8DO2 - chains B and A of the 3 polymer chains in the assembly; structure by electron microscopy, 2.95 A resolution.

== Chain B ==
Protein: Protein transport protein Sec61 subunit gamma
From: Homo sapiens
Reference sequence: P60059 (SC61G_HUMAN); numbering as in UniProt (aligned over 1-68)
Chain sequence (68 residues; numbered 1 to 68; the number before each row is that of its first residue):
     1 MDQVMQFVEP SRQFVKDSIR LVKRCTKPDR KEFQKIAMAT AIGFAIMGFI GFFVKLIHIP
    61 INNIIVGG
Unresolved in the structure: 1-5, 67-68
Curated features (UniProtKB/Swiss-Prot):
  - modified residue: Met1 (N-acetylmethionine), Ser18 (Phosphoserine)

== Chain A ==
Protein: Protein transport protein Sec61 subunit alpha isoform 1
From: Homo sapiens
Reference sequence: P61619 (S61A1_HUMAN); numbering as in UniProt (aligned over 1-476)
Chain sequence (476 residues; row label = number of the first residue in the row):
     1 MAIKFLEVIK PFCVILPEIQ KPERKIQFKE KVLWTAITLF IFLVCCQIPL FGIMSSDSAD
    61 PFYWMRVILA SNRGTLMELG ISPIVTSGLI MQLLAGAKII EVGDTPKDRA LFNGAQKLFG
   121 MIITIGQSIV YVMTGMYGDP SEMGAGICLL ITIQLFVAGL IVLLLDELLQ KGYGLGSGIS
   181 LFIATNICET IVWKAFSPTT VNTGRGMEFE GAIIALFHLL ATRTDKVRAL REAFYRQNLP
   241 NLMNLIATIF VFAVVIYFQG FRYELPIRST KVRGQIGIYP IKLFYTSNIP IILQSALVSN
   301 LYVISQMLSA RFSGNLLVSL LGTWSDTSSG GPARAYPVGG LCYYLSPPES FGSVLEDPVH
   361 AVVYIVFMLG SCAFFSKTWI EVSGSSPRDI AKQFKDQGMV INGKRETSIY RELKKIIPTA
   421 AAFGGLCIGA LSVLADFLGA IGSGTGILLA VTIIYQYFEI FVKEQSEVGS MGALLF
Unresolved in the structure: 1-5, 102-106, 326-334, 469-476
Sequence notes: conflict Tyr263 (Val in P61619), Pro387 (Ala in P61619), Arg388 (Lys in P61619), Ile390 (Val in P61619), Asp396 (Glu in P61619), Gly398 (Gln in P61619), Lys414 (Asn in P61619), Lys415 (Arg in P61619), Ile416 (Tyr in P61619); engineered mutation Glu264 (Asp in P61619), Arg268 (Lys in P61619), Thr270 (Ala in P61619), Lys271 (Arg in P61619), Val272 (Tyr in P61619), Ile276 (Tyr in P61619), Gly277 (Asn in P61619), Ile278 (Thr in P61619), Phe394 (Leu in P61619), Ile401 (Met in P61619), Asn402 (Arg in P61619), Lys404 (His in P61619), Ile409 (Met in P61619), Tyr410 (Val in P61619), Arg411 (His in P61619)
Small-molecule neighbours: Cyclotriazadisulfonamide (SXU; 9-benzyl-1,5-bis(4-methylbenzene-1-sulfonyl)-3-methylidene-1,5,9-triazacyclododecane): Phe62, Met65, Ile68, Leu69, Ser82, Val85, Thr86, Leu89, Ile123, Gln127, Tyr131, Ile179, Ile292, Ala296, Asn300, Val303, Ile304
Curated features (UniProtKB/Swiss-Prot):
  - natural variant: Val67 (V67G: In ADTKD5), Val85 (V85D: In CVID15), Gln92 (Q92R: In SCN11), Thr185 (T185A: In ADTKD5), Glu381 to Phe476 (deletion: In CVID15)
  - mutagenesis: Tyr344 (Y344H: Reduces cotranslational translocation of APLN precursor/preproapelin)
Reported in the primary citation:
  - binding site for Cyclotriazadisulfonamide: Gln127, Asn300
  - mutagenesis - Q127A, N300A: decreased binding to Cyclotriazadisulfonamide
  - mutagenesis - Q127L, N300L: decreased binding to cotransin CP2
  - mutagenesis - Q127L, N300L: decreased binding to decatransin
  - mutagenesis - Q127L, N300L: decreased binding to ipomoeassin F

== Interface between chain B and chain A ==
Contacting residue pairs (66; chain B residue first):
  Phe14(B) - Ala422(A)  hydrophobic
  Phe14(B) - Leu426(A)  hydrophobic
  Asp17(B) - Thr419(A)
  Ser18(B) - Thr419(A)
  Ser18(B) - Phe423(A)
  Leu21(B) - Leu283(A)  hydrophobic
  Leu21(B) - Ile416(A)  hydrophobic
  Leu21(B) - Ala420(A)  hydrophobic
  Val22(B) - Phe423(A)  hydrophobic
  Arg24(B) - Tyr263(A)
  Cys25(B) - Arg262(A)
  Thr26(B) - Gly260(A)
  Thr26(B) - Phe261(A)
  Thr26(B) - Arg262(A)  hydrogen bond (backbone-backbone)
  Thr26(B) - Glu264(A)  hydrogen bond
  Lys27(B) - Tyr257(A)
  Lys27(B) - Phe261(A)
  Pro28(B) - Tyr257(A)
  Pro28(B) - Gly260(A)
  Pro28(B) - Phe261(A)
  Glu32(B) - Arg262(A)  salt bridge
  Phe33(B) - Ala253(A)
  Phe33(B) - Ile256(A)  hydrophobic
  Phe33(B) - Tyr257(A)
  Lys35(B) - Phe458(A)
  Ile36(B) - Ile256(A)  hydrophobic
  Ile36(B) - Tyr455(A)  hydrophobic
  Ile36(B) - Phe458(A)  hydrophobic
  Ala39(B) - Ile454(A)
  Ala39(B) - Phe458(A)  hydrophobic
  Thr40(B) - Ile256(A)
  Thr40(B) - Ile454(A)
  Phe44(B) - Cys188(A)  hydrophobic
  Phe44(B) - Ile191(A)  hydrophobic
  Phe44(B) - Val192(A)  hydrophobic
  Phe44(B) - Ile454(A)
  Met47(B) - Ala184(A)  hydrophobic
  Met47(B) - Thr185(A)  hydrogen bond
  Met47(B) - Ile454(A)  hydrophobic
  Gly48(B) - Cys188(A)
  Gly48(B) - Glu189(A)
  Gly48(B) - Val192(A)
  Phe49(B) - Val192(A)  hydrophobic
  Phe49(B) - Phe196(A)  hydrophobic
  Ile50(B) - Leu39(A)  hydrophobic
  Ile50(B) - Leu43(A)  hydrophobic
  Gly51(B) - Leu43(A)
  Gly51(B) - Glu189(A)
  Phe52(B) - Val192(A)  hydrophobic
  Phe52(B) - Trp193(A)  hydrophobic
  Phe52(B) - Phe196(A)
  Val54(B) - Phe40(A)  hydrophobic
  Val54(B) - Leu43(A)
  Val54(B) - Val44(A)
  Val54(B) - Gln47(A)
  Lys55(B) - Gln47(A)
  Lys55(B) - Glu189(A)
  Lys55(B) - Trp193(A)
  Leu56(B) - Trp193(A)  hydrophobic
  Leu56(B) - Pro198(A)  hydrophobic
  His58(B) - Val44(A)
  His58(B) - Gln47(A)
  Ile59(B) - Trp193(A)  hydrophobic
  Asn62(B) - Gln47(A)  hydrogen bond (side chain-backbone)
  Asn62(B) - Pro49(A)
  Val66(B) - Pro49(A)  hydrophobic
Also at the interface, not in a pair above, chain B (33 interface residues in all): Ala37, Gly43, Ile65
Also at the interface, not in a pair above, chain A (37 interface residues in all): Ile48, Leu181, Ser197, Phe252

== In short ==
33 residues of chain B and 37 residues of chain A are in contact; the contacts include 4 hydrogen bonds and 1
salt bridge. Polar pairs include Glu32(B)-Arg262(A), Thr26(B)-Glu264(A) and Met47(B)-Thr185(A). From the
paper: a binding site for Cyclotriazadisulfonamide at Gln127(A) and Asn300(A); Q127A and N300A of chain A
reduce binding to Cyclotriazadisulfonamide; 4 substitutions were tested in all.
Here chain B is Protein transport protein Sec61 subunit gamma and chain A is Protein transport protein Sec61
subunit alpha isoform 1, both from Homo sapiens. Entry 8DO2 (Cryo-EM structure of the human Sec61 complex
inhibited by cyclotriazadisulfonamide (CADA)) was determined by electron microscopy together with 8DNV, 8DNW,
8DNX, 8DNY, 8DNZ, 8DO0, 8DO1 and 8DO3 from the same study.
